8TOF - chains T and h of the 18 polymer chains in the assembly; structure by electron microscopy, 2.80 A resolution.

# Chain T
Molecule: 215-nt DNA strand
Sequence (215 nucleotides; each row starts with the number of its first residue; numbers below 1 keep their minus sign (DT-102 is residue -102)):
  -102 TACGTATAATGCCGTAAGATCACGCGCGATATCAGAATCCCGGTGCCGAG
   -52 GCCGCTCAATTGGTCGTAGACAGCTCTAGCACCGCTTAAACGCACGTACG
    -2 CGCTGTCCCCCGCGTTTTAACCGCCAAGGGGATTACTCCCTAGTCTCCTG
    48 GCACGAGACAGAAAAAAACAACGAAAACGGCCACCACCCAGACACACCAA
    98 ACACAAGACAGTGAT
Disordered / not traced: -102 to -87, 90-112

# Chain h
Molecule: Histone H2B 1.1
Source organism: Xenopus laevis
UniProtKB: P02281 (H2B11_XENLA); residues 1-122 here correspond to UniProt positions 5-126 (UniProt number = residue number + 4)
Chain sequence (123 residues; numbered 0 to 122; the number before each row is that of its first residue; numbering starts at 0):
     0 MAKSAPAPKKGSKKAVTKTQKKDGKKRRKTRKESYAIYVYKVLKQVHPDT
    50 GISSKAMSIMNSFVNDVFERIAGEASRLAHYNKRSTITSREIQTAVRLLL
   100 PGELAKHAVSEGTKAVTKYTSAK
Disordered / not traced: 0-28, 122
Differences from the reference sequence: initiating methionine (0); engineered mutation Thr29 (Ser33 in P02281)
UniProt features mapped onto this chain:
  - modified residue: Lys2 (N6-acetyllysine), Lys9 (N6-acetyllysine), Ser11 (Phosphoserine), Lys12 (N6-acetyllysine), Lys17 (N6-acetyllysine)
  - glycosylation: Ser109 (O-linked (GlcNAc) serine)
  - cross-link: Lys117 (Glycyl lysine isopeptide (Lys-Gly) (interchain with G-Cter in ubiquitin))

# How chain T and chain h interact
Pairs across the interface - 13 pairs, chain T then chain h:
  DA-54(T) - Ile51(h)  sugar contact
  DA-54(T) - Ser52(h)  phosphate contact
  DA-54(T) - Ser53(h)  hydrogen bond to the phosphate
  DG-53(T) - Tyr39(h)  hydrogen bond to the phosphate
  DG-53(T) - Gly50(h)  phosphate contact
  DG-53(T) - Ile51(h)  hydrogen bond to the phosphate
  DA-45(T) - Arg30(h)  sugar contact
  DA-35(T) - Ser84(h)  sugar contact
  DG-34(T) - Arg83(h)  phosphate contact
  DG-34(T) - Ser84(h)  hydrogen bond to the phosphate
  DG-34(T) - Thr85(h)  hydrogen bond to the phosphate
  DA-33(T) - Arg83(h)  salt bridge to the phosphate
  DT30(T) - Thr29(h)  hydrogen bond to the phosphate
Also at the interface, not in a pair above, chain T (9 interface residues in all): DG-52, DC-46
Also at the interface, not in a pair above, chain h (12 interface residues in all): Lys54, Lys82

# Summary
The interface between chain T and chain h involves 9 residues on one side and 12 on the other; the contacts
include 6 hydrogen bonds and 1 salt bridge. Polar pairs include DA-54(T)-Ser53(h), DG-53(T)-Tyr39(h) and
DG-53(T)-Ile51(h).
Here chain T is a 215-nt DNA strand and chain h is Histone H2B 1.1 (Xenopus laevis). Entry 8TOF (Rpd3S bound
to an H3K36Cme3 modified nucleosome) was determined by electron microscopy.
